Entry 2LOZ (solution NMR); this record covers chains A and B.

[Chain A]
Name: Tensin-like C1 domain-containing phosphatase
Organism: Homo sapiens
Notes: EC 3.1.3.-; fragment: PTB domain
UniProt: Q63HR2 (TENC1_HUMAN); residue numbers follow UniProt; this construct covers 1263-1409
Sequence (147 residues; each row starts with the number of its first residue):
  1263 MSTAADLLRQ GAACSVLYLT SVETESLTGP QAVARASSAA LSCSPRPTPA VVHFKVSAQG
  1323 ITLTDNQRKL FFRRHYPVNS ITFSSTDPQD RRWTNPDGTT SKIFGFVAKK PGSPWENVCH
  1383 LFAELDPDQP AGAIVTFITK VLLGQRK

[Chain B]
Name: Rho GTPase-activating protein 7
Organism: Homo sapiens
UniProt: Q96QB1 (RHG07_HUMAN); residues 367-380 here correspond to UniProt positions 811-824 (UniProt number = residue number + 444)
Sequence (14 residues; row label = number of the first residue in the row):
   367 EDHKPGTFPK ALTN

[How chain A and chain B interact]
Pairs across the interface - 41 pairs, chain A then chain B:
  D1268(A) - K370(B)
  L1269(A) - K370(B)
  L1270(A) - P375(B)
  L1270(A) - A377(B)
  L1270(A) - L378(B)
  L1270(A) - T379(B)
  R1271(A) - A377(B)
  R1271(A) - L378(B)
  Q1272(A) - P371(B)
  Q1272(A) - G372(B)
  Q1272(A) - T373(B)
  Q1272(A) - P375(B)
  G1273(A) - G372(B)
  G1273(A) - T373(B)
  G1273(A) - F374(B)
  G1273(A) - P375(B)
  A1274(A) - P371(B)
  A1274(A) - G372(B)
  A1275(A) - P371(B)
  K1317(A) - F374(B)
  S1319(A) - F374(B)
  S1319(A) - P375(B)
  A1320(A) - L378(B)
  A1320(A) - T379(B)
  A1320(A) - N380(B)
  Q1321(A) - L378(B)
  T1324(A) - F374(B)
  L1387(A) - E367(B)
  D1388(A) - E367(B)
  P1389(A) - E367(B)
  D1390(A) - E367(B)
  D1390(A) - D368(B)
  D1390(A) - H369(B)
  D1390(A) - K370(B)
  D1390(A) - P371(B)
  Q1391(A) - K370(B)
  Q1391(A) - P371(B)
  V1403(A) - N380(B)
  L1404(A) - N380(B)
  L1405(A) - N380(B)
  G1406(A) - N380(B)
Other interface residues (no listed pair), chain A (23 interface residues in all): C1276

[Overview]
Chain A and chain B form an interface of 23 and 13 residues respectively.
Here chain A is Tensin-like C1 domain-containing phosphatase and chain B is Rho GTPase-activating protein 7,
both from Homo sapiens. Entry 2LOZ (The novel binding mode of DLC1 and Tensin2 PTB domain) was determined by
solution NMR.
